8AW7 - chain A; structure by X-ray diffraction, 2.64 A resolution.

Chain A:
Molecule: Coproporphyrin III ferrochelatase
Source organism: Listeria monocytogenes
Notes: EC 4.99.1.9
UniProtKB: Q8Y565 (CPFC_LISMO); numbering as in UniProt (aligned over 1-309)
Amino-acid sequence (311 residues; row label = number of the first residue in the row):
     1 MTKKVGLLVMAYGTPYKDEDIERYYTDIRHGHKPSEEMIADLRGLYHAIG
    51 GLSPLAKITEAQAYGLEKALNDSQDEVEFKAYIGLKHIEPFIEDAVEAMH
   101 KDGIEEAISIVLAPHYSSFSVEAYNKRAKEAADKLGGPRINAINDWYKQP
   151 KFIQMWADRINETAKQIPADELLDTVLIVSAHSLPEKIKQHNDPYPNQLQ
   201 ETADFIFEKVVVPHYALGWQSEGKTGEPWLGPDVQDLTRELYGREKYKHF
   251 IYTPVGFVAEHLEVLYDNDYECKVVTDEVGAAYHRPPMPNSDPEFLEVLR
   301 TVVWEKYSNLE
Unresolved in the structure: 1-2
Sequence notes: engineered mutation Leu45 (Arg in Q8Y565); expression tag (310-311)
Residues lining bound ligands: coproporphyrin III (HT9): Tyr12, Gly13, Thr14, Pro15, Tyr24, Tyr25, Ile28, His30, Leu42, Tyr46, Ser53, Leu55, Ala113, Ser120, Tyr124, His182, Leu184, Trp229, Phe257, His261, Leu262, Glu263
Curated features (UniProtKB/Swiss-Prot):
  - binding site (Fe-coproporphyrin III): Tyr12, Thr14, Arg29, Ser53, Tyr124
  - binding site (Fe(2+)): His182, Glu263
Reported in the primary citation:
  - binding site for coproporphyrin III: Thr14, Tyr46, Ser53, Tyr124
  - conformationally variable residues: Arg29

Summary:
Ligands of chain A: coproporphyrin III. From UniProt: 5 Fe-coproporphyrin III-binding residues and
Fe2+-binding residues His182 and Glu263. The paper reports a binding site for coproporphyrin III at Thr14,
Tyr46 and Ser53 among others; conformational variability at Arg29.
Chain A is Coproporphyrin III ferrochelatase (Listeria monocytogenes); the structure, Structure of
coproporphyrin III-LmCpfC R45L, was determined by X-ray diffraction, deposited together with 8AT8.
